PDB entry 2ZHC | electron microscopy, 23.00 A resolution (very low resolution: no residue pairs are listed; an interface is given only as per-side residue counts) | chain A

# Chain A
Molecule: Plasmid segregation protein parM
From: Escherichia coli
Reference sequence: P11904 (PARM_ECOLX); numbering as in UniProt (aligned over 1-320)
Sequence (320 residues; numbered 1 to 320; the number before each row is that of its first residue):
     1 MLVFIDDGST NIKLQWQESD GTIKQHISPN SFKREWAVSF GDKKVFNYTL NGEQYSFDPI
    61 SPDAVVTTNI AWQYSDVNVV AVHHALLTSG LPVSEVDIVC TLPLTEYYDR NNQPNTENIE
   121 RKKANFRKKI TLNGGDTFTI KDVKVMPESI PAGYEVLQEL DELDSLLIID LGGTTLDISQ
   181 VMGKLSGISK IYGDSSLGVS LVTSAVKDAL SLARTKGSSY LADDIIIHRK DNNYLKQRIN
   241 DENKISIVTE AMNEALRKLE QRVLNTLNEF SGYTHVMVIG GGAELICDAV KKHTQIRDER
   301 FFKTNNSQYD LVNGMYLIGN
Bound ions: Mg2+: Asp170 (together with ADP)
Residues lining bound ligands: ADP: Gly8, Ser9, Thr10, Asn11, Lys13, Asp170, Leu171, Gly172, Gly173, Thr174, Thr175, Val199, Thr203, Asp223, Ile226, Ile227, Arg229, Gly280, Gly281, Gly282, Glu284, Leu285, Gln308

# In short
Ligands of chain A: ADP.
Chain A is Plasmid segregation protein parM (Escherichia coli); the structure, ParM filament, was determined
by electron microscopy (same publication as 2ZGY).
